8I13 - chains G and H of the 6 polymer chains in the assembly; structure by electron microscopy, 6.90 A resolution (low resolution: residue-level contacts below are approximate; hydrogen-bond / salt-bridge calls are withheld).

# Chain G
Name: NSE3 isoform 1
Organism: Saccharomyces cerevisiae
UniProt: A0A8H8UNJ0 (A0A8H8UNJ0_YEASX); residue numbers follow UniProt; this construct covers 1-303
Sequence (303 residues; each row starts with the number of its first residue):
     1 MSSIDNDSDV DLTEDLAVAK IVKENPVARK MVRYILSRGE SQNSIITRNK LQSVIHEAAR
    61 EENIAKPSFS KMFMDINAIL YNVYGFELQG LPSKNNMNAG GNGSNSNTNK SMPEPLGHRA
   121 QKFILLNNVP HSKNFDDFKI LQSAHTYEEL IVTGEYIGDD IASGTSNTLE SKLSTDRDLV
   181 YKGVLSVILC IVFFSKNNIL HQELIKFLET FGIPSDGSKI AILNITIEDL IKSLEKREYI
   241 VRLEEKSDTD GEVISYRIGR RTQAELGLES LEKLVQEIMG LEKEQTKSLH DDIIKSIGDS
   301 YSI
Not modelled in the structure: 1-10, 98-113

# Chain H
Name: Non-structural maintenance of chromosomes element 4
Organism: Saccharomyces cerevisiae
UniProt: A0A6L0Z6W9 (A0A6L0Z6W9_YEASX); residue numbers follow UniProt; this construct covers 1-402
Sequence (402 residues; each row starts with the number of its first residue):
     1 MSSTVISRKR RNSTVTEPDS SGETRKQKKS RSDEKSSSSK DGDPQLEFKV LQGYRDLESE
    61 MHKGRAQVTR TGDIGVAMDN LNAVDSLFNK VIGIKNNGLF AHDARAMVSI SELAQISVRN
   121 LKFDDSRSMV NLENIVNSLK RYMLKEHFKL NNIAENRNDL TLAADEQSAA DQQEESDGDI
   181 DRTPDDNHTD KATSSFKATS MRHSYLQQFS HYNEFSQFNW FRIGALYNTI SKNAPITDHL
   241 MGPLSIEKKP RVLTQRRRNN DQVGEKITAE KITQHSLNST QQETTPEQVK KCFKKLSKKL
   301 GPEGSINLFK FIIDPNSFSR SIENLFYTSF LIKEGKLLME HDEEGLPTIK IKQSISHTDS
   361 RSKEIERQRR RAAHQNHIIF QMDMPTWRKL IKKYNITSPF LD
Not modelled in the structure: 1-38, 160-198, 247-291

# Interface between chain G and chain H
Residue-residue contacts (69; chain G residue first):
  S37(G) - H239(H)
  E40(G) - T237(H)
  E40(G) - H239(H)
  F86(G) - P235(H)
  L125(G) - P235(H)
  L126(G) - K232(H)
  L126(G) - N233(H)
  N127(G) - N233(H)
  H131(G) - I230(H)
  S132(G) - I230(H)
  D136(G) - I230(H)
  K139(G) - T229(H)
  I140(G) - R222(H)
  S143(G) - F221(H)
  S143(G) - R222(H)
  S143(G) - A225(H)
  A144(G) - R222(H)
  T146(G) - F221(H)
  Y147(G) - K145(H)
  Y147(G) - F218(H)
  Y147(G) - N219(H)
  Y147(G) - F221(H)
  E148(G) - K145(H)
  E148(G) - K149(H)
  E149(G) - K145(H)
  L150(G) - F221(H)
  I151(G) - K145(H)
  V152(G) - K145(H)
  L173(G) - F221(H)
  L179(G) - F221(H)
  L179(G) - G224(H)
  L179(G) - A225(H)
  K182(G) - Y227(H)
  K182(G) - N228(H)
  G183(G) - I223(H)
  G183(G) - G224(H)
  L185(G) - Y227(H)
  S186(G) - I223(H)
  V187(G) - L139(H)
  V187(G) - W220(H)
  F194(G) - V130(H)
  F194(G) - N131(H)
  F194(G) - L132(H)
  F194(G) - I135(H)
  F207(G) - L132(H)
  T210(G) - K140(H)
  T210(G) - Y212(H)
  F211(G) - V136(H)
  F211(G) - K140(H)
  F211(G) - W220(H)
  G212(G) - F215(H)
  I213(G) - F215(H)
  Y239(G) - K232(H)
  R261(G) - K232(H)
  E265(G) - K232(H)
  L266(G) - S231(H)
  L266(G) - K232(H)
  S270(G) - S231(H)
  L274(G) - L226(H)
  E277(G) - Y142(H)
  E277(G) - L226(H)
  I278(G) - S138(H)
  I278(G) - L139(H)
  I278(G) - R141(H)
  M279(G) - I135(H)
  M279(G) - S138(H)
  M279(G) - R141(H)
  G280(G) - R141(H)
  L281(G) - R202(H)
Other interface residues (no listed pair), chain G (50 interface residues in all): S41, C190, I191, I220, A221, I222
Other interface residues (no listed pair), chain H (38 interface residues in all): L144, E214, Q217, A234

# Overview
Chain G and chain H form an interface of 50 and 38 residues respectively.
Chain G is NSE3 isoform 1 and chain H is Non-structural maintenance of chromosomes element 4, both from
Saccharomyces cerevisiae; the structure, Cryo-EM structure of 6-subunit Smc5/6, was determined by electron
microscopy (same publication as 7YLM, 7YMD, 7YQH, 8HQS, 8I21, 8I4U and 6 further entries).
